8FTR - chain A; structure by X-ray diffraction, 2.13 A resolution.

Chain A:
Molecule: Methyltransferase
From: Streptomyces griseoviridis
UniProtKB: R9UTR3 (R9UTR3_STRGD); residues 1-339 here = UniProt positions 1-339
Amino-acid sequence (339 residues; numbered 1 to 339; the number before each row is that of its first residue):
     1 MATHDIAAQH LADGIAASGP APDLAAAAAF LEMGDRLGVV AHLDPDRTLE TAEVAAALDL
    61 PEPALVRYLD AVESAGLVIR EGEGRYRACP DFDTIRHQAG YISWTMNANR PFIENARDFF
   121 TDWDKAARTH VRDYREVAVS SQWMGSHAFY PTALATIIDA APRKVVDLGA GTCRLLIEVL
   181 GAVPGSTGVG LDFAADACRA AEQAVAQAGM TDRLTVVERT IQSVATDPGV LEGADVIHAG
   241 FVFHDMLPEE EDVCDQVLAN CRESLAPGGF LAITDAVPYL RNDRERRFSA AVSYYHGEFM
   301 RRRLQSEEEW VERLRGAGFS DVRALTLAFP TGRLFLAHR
Disordered / not traced: 1-5
Ion coordination: Zn2+: His-244, His-296 (together with 2-oxo-4-methylpentanoic acid)
Residues lining bound ligands:
  - 2-oxo-4-methylpentanoic acid (COI): Trp-104, Arg-132, Val-137, Ser-141, Met-144, Phe-149, Phe-241, His-244, Val-292, His-296, Met-300, Phe-329
  - 5'-deoxy-5'-methylthioadenosine (MTA): Gly-169, Gly-171, Leu-191, Asp-192, Phe-193, Ala-194, Ala-197, Arg-219, Thr-220, Ile-221, Gln-222, Gly-240, Phe-241, Val-242, Met-246
From the paper describing this entry:
  - Zn2+ coordination: His-244, His-296
  - mutagenesis - M144V/F329V/T331A, F329A (57-fold), T331A, T331V: increased catalytic activity on 1a
  - mutagenesis - M144V, F329V, F329V/T331A: increased catalytic activity

Overview:
Bound to chain A: 5'-deoxy-5'-methylthioadenosine and 2-oxo-4-methylpentanoic acid. The Zn2+ site is built by
His-244 and His-296. The paper reports that M144V/F329V/T331A, F329A and T331A, among others, increase
catalytic activity on 1a; Zn2+ coordination by His-244 and His-296; 7 substitutions were tested in all.
Chain A is Methyltransferase (Streptomyces griseoviridis); the structure, SgvM methyltransferase with MTA and
alpha-ketoleucine, was determined by X-ray diffraction.
